Entry 3Q9N (X-ray diffraction, 2.00 A resolution); this record covers chains A and C.

== Chain A ==
Molecule: CoA binding protein
Source organism: Escherichia coli
Chain sequence (141 residues; numbered 0 to 140; the number before each row is that of its first residue; numbering starts at 0):
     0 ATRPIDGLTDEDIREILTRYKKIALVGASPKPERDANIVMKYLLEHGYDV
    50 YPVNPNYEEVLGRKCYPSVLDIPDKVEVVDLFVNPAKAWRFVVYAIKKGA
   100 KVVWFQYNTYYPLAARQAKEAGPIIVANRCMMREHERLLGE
Unresolved in the structure: 118-120
Residues lining bound ligands: coenzyme A (COA): Val25, Gly26, Ser28, Pro29, Lys30, Arg33, Asp34, Val38, Val52, Asn53, Pro54, Asn55, Tyr56, Phe81, Val82, Asn83, Lys86, Phe90, Gln105, Tyr106, Asn107, Thr108, Cys129, Met131, Arg132

== Chain C ==
Molecule: consensus ankyrin repeat
Source organism: Escherichia coli
Chain sequence (158 residues; each row starts with the number of its first residue; numbers below 1 keep their minus sign (Ala-3 is residue -3)):
    -3 AFGQDLGKKLLEAAAAGQDDEVRILMANGADVNATDDNGLTPLHLAAANG
    47 QLEIVEVLLKNGADVNASDSAGITPLHLAAYDGHLEIVEVLLKHGADVNA
    97 YDRAGWTPLHLAALSGQLEIVEVLLKHGADVNAQDALGLTAFDISINQGQ
   147 EDLAEILQ
Unresolved in the structure: -3
Residues lining bound ligands: coenzyme A (COA): Glu8, Ala11, Asn45
Reported in the primary citation:
  - contacts within the chain: Trp102-Asp131 (hydrogen bond)
  - mutagenesis - N34D/A76T/T103A/Q113R (Kd of 1.3 nM): increased binding to Prb

== Interface between chain A and chain C ==
Pairs across the interface - 32 pairs, chain A then chain C:
  Ile4(A) - Tyr77(C)
  Lys30(A) - Glu8(C)  salt bridge
  Asn55(A) - Lys4(C)  hydrogen bond
  Asn83(A) - Leu41(C)
  Asn83(A) - Ala44(C)
  Asn83(A) - Asn45(C)  hydrogen bond
  Pro84(A) - Asp78(C)
  Ala85(A) - Leu36(C)  hydrophobic
  Ala85(A) - Leu74(C)  hydrophobic
  Lys86(A) - Leu36(C)
  Trp88(A) - Ala67(C)  hydrophobic
  Trp88(A) - Ile69(C)
  Trp88(A) - Arg99(C)
  Arg89(A) - Asn34(C)
  Arg89(A) - Asp65(C)  salt bridge
  Arg89(A) - Ser66(C)  hydrogen bond
  Arg89(A) - Ala67(C)
  Tyr109(A) - Tyr77(C)
  Tyr110(A) - Ile69(C)  hydrophobic
  Tyr110(A) - His73(C)
  Tyr110(A) - Asp98(C)  hydrogen bond
  Tyr110(A) - Leu107(C)
  Pro111(A) - Tyr77(C)  hydrophobic
  Pro111(A) - Trp102(C)
  Pro111(A) - Leu107(C)  hydrophobic
  Pro111(A) - Leu110(C)  hydrophobic
  Leu112(A) - Ile69(C)  hydrophobic
  Leu112(A) - Ala100(C)  hydrophobic
  Leu112(A) - Trp102(C)
  Arg115(A) - Trp102(C)
  Arg115(A) - Asp131(C)  salt bridge
  Arg115(A) - Leu133(C)
Other interface residues (no listed pair), chain A (16 interface residues in all): Arg33, Gln116
Other interface residues (no listed pair), chain C (24 interface residues in all): Asp32
From the paper, about this interface:
  - residue pairs: Arg89(A)-Asp65(C) (salt bridge), Arg89(A)-Ser66(C), Arg89(A)-Asn34(C), Tyr110(A)-Asp98(C) (hydrogen bond)
  - hot spots on chain A (mutagenesis) - W88A: abolished binding to Pdar
  - interface residues, chain C: Tyr77(C), Asp78(C), Trp102(C)

== Overview ==
The interface between chain A and chain C involves 16 residues on one side and 24 on the other, with 4
hydrogen bonds and 3 salt bridges. Polar pairs include Lys30(A)-Glu8(C), Arg89(A)-Asp65(C) and
Arg115(A)-Asp131(C). The paper describes a salt bridge between Arg89(A) and Asp65(C); contacts between
Arg89(A) and Ser66(C) and Arg89(A) and Asn34(C); a hydrogen bond between Tyr110(A) and Asp98(C). From the
paper: N34D/A76T/T103A/Q113R of chain C increase binding to Prb; interface residues Tyr77(C), Asp78(C) and
Trp102(C).
Here chain A is CoA binding protein and chain C is consensus ankyrin repeat, both from Escherichia coli. Entry
3Q9N (In silico and in vitro co-evolution of a high affinity complementary protein-protein interface) was
determined by X-ray diffraction (same publication as 3Q9U and 3QA9).
